PDB entry 4O3T | X-ray diffraction, 2.99 A resolution | chains A and P of the 3 polymer chains in the assembly

[Chain A]
Protein: Hepatocyte growth factor
Organism: Homo sapiens
Notes: fragment: HGF-beta
UniProt: P14210 (HGF_HUMAN); residues 495-728 here = UniProt positions 495-728
Amino-acid sequence (240 residues; row label = number of the first residue in the row):
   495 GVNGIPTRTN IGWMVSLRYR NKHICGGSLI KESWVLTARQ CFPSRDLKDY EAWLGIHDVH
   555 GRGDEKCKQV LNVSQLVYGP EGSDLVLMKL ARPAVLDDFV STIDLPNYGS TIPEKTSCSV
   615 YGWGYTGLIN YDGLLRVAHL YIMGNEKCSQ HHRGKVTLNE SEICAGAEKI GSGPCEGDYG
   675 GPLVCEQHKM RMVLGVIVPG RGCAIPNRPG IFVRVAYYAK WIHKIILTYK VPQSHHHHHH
Not modelled in the structure: 495-503, 723-734
Construct notes: engineered mutation Gly495 (Val in P14210), Ser604 (Cys in P14210); expression tag (729-734)
Disulfide bonds: Cys519-Cys535, Cys612-Cys679, Cys642-Cys658, Cys669-Cys697
Swiss-Prot annotation at these positions:
  - glycosylation (N-linked (GlcNAc...) asparagine): Asn566 (complex), Asn653 (complex)

[Chain P]
Protein: ZAP.14
Amino-acid sequence (11 residues; each row starts with the number of its first residue):
   495 IVGGYPWWMD V
Not modelled in the structure: 504-505

[Interface between chain A and chain P]
Contacting residue pairs (33; chain A residue first):
  Ile505(A) with Trp501(P), hydrophobic
  His551(A) with Trp501(P)
  Val614(A) with Ile495(P)
  Tyr615(A) with Ile495(P)
  Gly616(A) with Ile495(P)
  Gly618(A) with Ile495(P)
  Tyr619(A) with Ile495(P), hydrogen bond (backbone-backbone); Val496(P), hydrogen bond (backbone-backbone)
  Thr620(A) with Ile495(P); Val496(P)
  Leu628(A) with Trp502(P)
  Leu629(A) with Pro500(P); Trp501(P), hydrogen bond (backbone-backbone)
  Arg630(A) with Ile495(P); Gly498(P), hydrogen bond (side chain-backbone); Tyr499(P); Trp501(P)
  Val631(A) with Ile495(P); Gly498(P); Tyr499(P), hydrogen bond (backbone-backbone); Pro500(P); Trp501(P), hydrophobic
  Ala632(A) with Ile495(P), hydrophobic
  His633(A) with Tyr499(P); Met503(P)
  Ser666(A) with Val496(P); Gly497(P)
  Gly667(A) with Ile495(P); Val496(P), hydrogen bond (backbone-backbone)
  Pro668(A) with Ile495(P), hydrophobic
  Cys669(A) with Val496(P), hydrophobic
  Asp672(A) with Ile495(P), hydrogen bond (side chain-backbone)
  Ala698(A) with Val496(P), hydrophobic
Other interface residues (no listed pair), chain A (22 interface residues in all): Ile664, Gly665

[Summary]
The interface between chain A and chain P involves 22 residues on one side and 9 on the other; the contacts
include 7 hydrogen bonds. Polar pairs include Arg630(A)-Gly498(P), Asp672(A)-Ile495(P) and
Tyr619(A)-Ile495(P).
Here chain A is Hepatocyte growth factor (Homo sapiens) and chain P is ZAP.14. Entry 4O3T (Zymogen
HGF-beta/MET with Zymogen Activator Peptide ZAP.14) was determined by X-ray diffraction together with 4O3U
from the same study.
